PDB entry 8W9M | electron microscopy, 3.10 A resolution | chains B and D of the 4 polymer chains in the assembly

[Chain B]
Name: Nitrate transport permease protein
From: Nostoc sp. PCC 7120
UniProtKB: Q8YZ77 (Q8YZ77_NOSS1); numbering as in UniProt (aligned over 1-279)
Amino-acid sequence (279 residues; each row starts with the number of its first residue):
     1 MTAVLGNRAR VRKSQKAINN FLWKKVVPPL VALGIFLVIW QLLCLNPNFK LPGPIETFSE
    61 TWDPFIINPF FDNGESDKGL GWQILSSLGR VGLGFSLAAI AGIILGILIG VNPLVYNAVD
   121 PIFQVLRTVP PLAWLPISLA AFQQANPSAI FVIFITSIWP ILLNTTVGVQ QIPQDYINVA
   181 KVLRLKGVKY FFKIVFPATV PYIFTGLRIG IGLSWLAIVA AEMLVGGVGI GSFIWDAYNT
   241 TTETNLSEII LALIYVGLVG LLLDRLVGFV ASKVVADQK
Unresolved in the structure: 1-20, 267-279

[Chain D]
Name: Nitrate transport ATP-binding protein
From: Nostoc sp. PCC 7120
UniProtKB: Q8YZ75 (Q8YZ75_NOSS1); numbering as in UniProt (aligned over 1-277)
Amino-acid sequence (277 residues; row label = number of the first residue in the row):
     1 MQIINRNNQT NLKPQKTDNF LVVEGVSKIY PTPEGPYTVL DGIDLKVREG EFVCLIGHSG
    61 CGKSTLLNMI SGFNTPSEGV VLLQDKPITE PGPDRMMVFQ NYCLLPWLNV FENVYLAVDA
   121 VFPNKPQAEK RAIVREHLAM VGLTEAAEKK PSQISGGMKQ RVAIARALSI RPQVLILDQP
   181 FGALDAITKE ELQEELLQIW SDHQVTVLMI THDIDEALFL ADRVVMMTNG PAAQIGEILD
   241 IPFDRPRNRR RIMEDPKYYD LRNYALDFLF NRFAHNE
Unresolved in the structure: 1-18, 275-277
Construct notes: engineered mutation Gln179 (Glu in Q8YZ75)
Metal / ion sites: Mg2+: Ser64, Gln100 (together with ATP)
Ligand contacts:
  - ATP (adenosine-5'-triphosphate), molecule 1: Tyr30, Tyr37, Val39, His58, Ser59, Gly60, Cys61, Gly62, Lys63, Ser64, Thr65, Gln100, Gln179, His212
  - ATP, molecule 2: Lys149, Ser152, Gln153, Ile154, Ser155, Gly156, Gly157, Met158, Ala183

[Chain B / chain D interface]
Contacting residue pairs - 27 pairs, chain B then chain D:
  Asp175(B) with Asn101(D), hydrogen bond; Cys103(D)
  Tyr176(B) with Leu104(D); Leu105(D), hydrophobic; Pro106(D); Trp107(D), hydrophobic
  Asn178(B) with Phe73(D); Phe99(D)
  Val179(B) with Cys103(D); Arg166(D)
  Lys181(B) with Phe73(D); Pro91(D)
  Val182(B) with Phe73(D), hydrophobic; Gly92(D); Pro93(D); Met96(D), hydrophobic; Phe99(D), hydrophobic
  Leu183(B) with Ala117(D), hydrophobic; Ala120(D), hydrophobic; Ile170(D), hydrophobic
  Arg184(B) with Glu90(D), salt bridge; Pro91(D), hydrogen bond (side chain-backbone); Pro93(D)
  Lys193(B) with Trp107(D)
  Ile194(B) with Leu105(D), hydrophobic
  Pro197(B) with Trp107(D)
  Ala198(B) with Trp107(D), hydrophobic
Other interface residues (no listed pair), chain B (14 interface residues in all): Leu185, Lys189
Other interface residues (no listed pair), chain D (21 interface residues in all): Met97, Leu116, Asp119, Val121

[Summary]
Chain B and chain D form an interface of 14 and 21 residues respectively, with 2 hydrogen bonds and 1 salt
bridge. Polar contacts include Arg184(B)-Glu90(D), Asp175(B)-Asn101(D) and Arg184(B)-Pro91(D). Chain D binds
ATP. Ser64(D) and Gln100(D) coordinate Mg2+.
Chain B is Nitrate transport permease protein and chain D is Nitrate transport ATP-binding protein, both from
Nostoc sp. PCC 7120; the structure, Cryo-EM structure of the cyanobacterial nitrate transporter NrtBCD in
complex with ATP, was determined by electron microscopy together with 8WM7 and 8WM8 from the same study.
